Entry 3EKM (X-ray diffraction, 2.30 A resolution); this record covers chains D and F of the 6 polymer chains in the assembly.

Chain D (and F):
Molecule: Diaminopimelate epimerase, chloroplastic
Organism: Arabidopsis thaliana
Notes: EC 5.1.1.7; chain F of this document is another copy of the same molecule, construct and numbering; everything in this record applies to it too
UniProtKB: Q9LFG2 (DAPF_ARATH); residues 1-311 here correspond to UniProt positions 52-362 (UniProt number = residue number + 51)
Chain sequence (317 residues; each row starts with the number of its first residue):
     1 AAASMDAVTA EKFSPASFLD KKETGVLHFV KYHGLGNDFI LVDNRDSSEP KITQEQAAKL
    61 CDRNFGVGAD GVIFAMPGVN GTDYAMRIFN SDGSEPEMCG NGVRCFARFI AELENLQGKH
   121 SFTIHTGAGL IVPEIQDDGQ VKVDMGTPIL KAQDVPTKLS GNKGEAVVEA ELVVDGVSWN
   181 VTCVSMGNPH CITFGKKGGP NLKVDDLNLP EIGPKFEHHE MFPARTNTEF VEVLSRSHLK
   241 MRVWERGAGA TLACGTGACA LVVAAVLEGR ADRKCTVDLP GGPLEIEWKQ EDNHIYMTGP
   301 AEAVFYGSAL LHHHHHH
Disordered / not traced: 1-10, 312-317
Sequence notes: expression tag (312-317)
Ligand contacts: ZDR ((2R,6S)-2,6-diamino-2-methylheptanedioic acid): Asn-37, Phe-39, Asn-90, Pro-96, Met-98, Cys-99, Gly-100, Asn-101, Gly-102, Asn-188, Asn-227, Glu-245, Arg-246, Ala-248, Ala-253, Cys-254, Gly-255, Thr-256, Gly-257

How chain D and chain F interact:
Residue-residue contacts (18; chain D residue first):
  His-28(D) / Phe-18(F)
  His-28(D) / Leu-19(F)
  His-28(D) / Lys-22(F)
  Phe-29(D) / Phe-18(F)
  Val-30(D) / Pro-15(F)  hydrophobic
  Phe-109(D) / Leu-19(F)  hydrophobic
  Glu-112(D) / Pro-15(F)
  Glu-112(D) / Ala-16(F)  hydrogen bond (side chain-backbone)
  Leu-113(D) / Leu-19(F)  hydrophobic
  Ala-303(D) / Phe-13(F)  hydrophobic
  Val-304(D) / Phe-13(F)
  Phe-305(D) / Phe-13(F)  hydrophobic
  Tyr-306(D) / Phe-13(F)  hydrophobic
  Tyr-306(D) / Ser-14(F)  hydrogen bond (side chain-backbone)
  Tyr-306(D) / Pro-15(F)
  Tyr-306(D) / Phe-18(F)  hydrophobic
  Gly-307(D) / Phe-18(F)
  Ser-308(D) / Phe-18(F)
Interface residues without a listed pair, chain D (13 interface residues in all): Asp-43
Interface residues without a listed pair, chain F (8 interface residues in all): Lys-12

Summary:
The interface between chain D and chain F involves 13 residues on one side and 8 on the other; the contacts
include 2 hydrogen bonds. Among the polar pairs are Glu-112(D)/Ala-16(F) and Tyr-306(D)/Ser-14(F). Bound to
chain D: compound ZDR.
Chain D and chain F are both Diaminopimelate epimerase, chloroplastic (Arabidopsis thaliana); the structure,
Crystal structure of diaminopimelate epimerase form arabidopsis thaliana in complex with irreversible
inhibitor DL-AziDAP, was determined by X-ray diffraction, deposited together with 3EJX.
